PDB entry 5M0M | X-ray diffraction, 2.10 A resolution | chain A

Chain A:
Molecule: Ectonucleotide pyrophosphatase/phosphodiesterase family member 2
Source organism: Rattus norvegicus
Notes: EC 3.1.4.39
UniProtKB: Q64610 (ENPP2_RAT), isoform Q64610-2; numbering as in UniProt (aligned over 36-862)
Amino-acid sequence (827 residues; each row starts with the number of its first residue):
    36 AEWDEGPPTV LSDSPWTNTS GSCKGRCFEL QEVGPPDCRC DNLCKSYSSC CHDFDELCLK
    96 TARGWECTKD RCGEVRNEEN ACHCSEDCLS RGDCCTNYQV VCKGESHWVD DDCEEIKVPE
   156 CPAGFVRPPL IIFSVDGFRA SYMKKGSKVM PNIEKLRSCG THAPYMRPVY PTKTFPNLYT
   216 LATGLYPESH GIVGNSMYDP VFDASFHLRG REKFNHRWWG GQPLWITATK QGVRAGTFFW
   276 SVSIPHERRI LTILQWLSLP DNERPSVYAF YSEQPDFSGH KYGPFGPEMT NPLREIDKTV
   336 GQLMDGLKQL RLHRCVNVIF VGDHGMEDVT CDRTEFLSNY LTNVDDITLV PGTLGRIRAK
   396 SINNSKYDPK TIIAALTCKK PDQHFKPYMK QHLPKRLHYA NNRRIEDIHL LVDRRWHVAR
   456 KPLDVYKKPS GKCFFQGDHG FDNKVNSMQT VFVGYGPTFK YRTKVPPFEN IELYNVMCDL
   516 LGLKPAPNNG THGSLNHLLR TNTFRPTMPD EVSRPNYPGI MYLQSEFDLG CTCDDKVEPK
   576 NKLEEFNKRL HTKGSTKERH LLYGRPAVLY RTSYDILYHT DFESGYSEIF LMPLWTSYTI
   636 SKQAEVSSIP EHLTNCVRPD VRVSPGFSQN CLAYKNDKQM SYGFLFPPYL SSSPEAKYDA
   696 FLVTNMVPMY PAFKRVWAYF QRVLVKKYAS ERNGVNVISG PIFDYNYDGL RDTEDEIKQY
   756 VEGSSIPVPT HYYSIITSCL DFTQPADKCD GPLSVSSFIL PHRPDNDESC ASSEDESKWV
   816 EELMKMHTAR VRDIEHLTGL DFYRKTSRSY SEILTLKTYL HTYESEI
Not modelled in the structure: 36-54, 459-469, 570-589, 860-862
Differences from the reference sequence: engineered mutation A410 (Asn in Q64610), F581 (Leu in Q64610), T591 (Arg in Q64610), A806 (Asn in Q64610)
UniProt features mapped onto this chain:
  - motif: R126 to D128 (Cell attachment site)
  - active site: T209 (Nucleophile)
  - binding site (Zn(2+)): D171, T209, D311, H315, D358, H359, H474
  - binding site (1-(9Z-octadecenoyl)-sn-glycero-3-phosphate): T209, N230, D311, H474
  - binding site (1-hexadecanoyl-sn-glycero-3-phosphate): T209, N230, D311, H474
  - binding site (1-tetradecanoyl-sn-glycerol 3-phosphate): T209, N230, D311, H474
  - glycosylation (N-linked (GlcNAc...) asparagine): N53, N398, N524
Disulfides: C58-C75, C62-C93, C73-C86, C79-C85, C102-C119, C107-C137, C117-C130, C123-C129, C148-C194, C156-C350, C413-C805, C566-C666, C568-C651, C774-C784
Glycans and other covalent adducts: N-acetylglucosamine (NAG) linked to N524
Ion coordination: Zn2+ site 1: D171, T209, D358, H359; Zn2+ site 2: D311, H315, H474; Na+ site 1: Y669, D672, M675; Ca2+: D739, N741, D743, L745, D747; Na+ site 2: N801, S804, S807
Small-molecule neighbours:
  - 7CF ([3,5-bis(chloranyl)phenyl]methyl (3R)-3-[[(4R)-4-[(3R,5S,7S,8R,9S,10S,13R,14S,17R)-10,13-dimethyl-3,7-bis(oxidanyl)-2,3,4,5,6,7,8,9,11,12,14,15,16,17-tetradecahydro-1H-cyclopenta[a]phenanthren-17-yl]pentanoyl]amino]pyrrolidine-1-carboxylate): L78, Y82, I167, S169, F210, L213, Y214, L216, A217, L243, K248, F249, N250, H251, W254, P258, W260, T272, F273, F274, W275, V277, A304, Y306
  - 18:1 lpa (NKP; (2R)-2-hydroxy-3-(phosphonooxy)propyl (9E)-octadec-9-enoate): P70, P71, K80, S81, Y82, S83, L243, R244, G245, R246, K248, F249, V277
What the authors report for this chain:
  - binding site for 7CF: Y82, W260, W275

Summary:
Chain A binds compound 7CF and 18:1 lpa. Covalently linked N-acetylglucosamine: at N524. The Zn2+ site 1 is
built by D171, T209, D358 and H359. Curated annotation (UniProt) lists active-site residue T209, 7
Zn2+-binding residues, 4 residues binding 1-(9Z-octadecenoyl)-sn-glycero-3-phosphate and 4 residues binding
1-hexadecanoyl-sn-glycero-3-phosphate. From the paper: a binding site for 7CF at Y82, W260 and W275.
Chain A is Ectonucleotide pyrophosphatase/phosphodiesterase family member 2 (Rattus norvegicus); the
structure, Structure-based evolution of a hybrid steroid series of Autotaxin inhibitors, was determined by
X-ray diffraction together with 5M0D, 5M0E and 5M0S from the same study.
